PDB entry 6MAR | electron microscopy, 4.50 A resolution (low resolution: residue-level contacts below are approximate; hydrogen-bond / salt-bridge calls are withheld) | chains H and C of the 10 polymer chains in the assembly

[Chain H]
Name: Immunoglobulin G PGT151 Fab, Heavy chain
From: Homo sapiens
Notes: antibody fragment or engineered binder
Amino-acid sequence (240 residues; numbered 1 to 218 plus 22 insertion-coded residues; the number before each row is that of its first residue; a row labelled like 82A-82C holds insertion residues (82A, then the next letters in order)):
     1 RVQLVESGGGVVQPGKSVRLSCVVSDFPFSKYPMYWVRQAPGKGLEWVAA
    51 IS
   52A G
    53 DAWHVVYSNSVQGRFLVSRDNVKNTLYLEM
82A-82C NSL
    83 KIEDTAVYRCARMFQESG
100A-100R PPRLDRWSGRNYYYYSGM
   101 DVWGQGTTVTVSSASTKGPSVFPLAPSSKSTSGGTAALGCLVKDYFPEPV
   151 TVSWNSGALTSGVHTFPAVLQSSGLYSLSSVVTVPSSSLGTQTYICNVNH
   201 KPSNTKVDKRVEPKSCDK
Unresolved in the structure: 114-218
Disulfide bonds: Cys-22/Cys-92

[Chain C]
Name: Envelope glycoprotein gp160
From: Human immunodeficiency virus 1
UniProtKB: Q2N0S6 (Q2N0S6_9HIV1); the construct lacks a stretch of the UniProt sequence and is renumbered around it, so the offset changes along the chain: 31-143 = UniProt 30-142; 152-185 = UniProt 143-176; 188-309 = UniProt 187-308; 312-323 = UniProt 309-320; 2 more segments
Amino-acid sequence (494 residues; each row starts with the number of its first residue; note: 13 numbers in that range are skipped by the numbering (no residue carries them; nothing is unmodelled there); a row labelled like 185A-185J holds insertion residues (185A, then the next letters in order)):
    10 METDTLLLWVLLLWVPGSTGDAENLWVTVYYGVPVWKDAETTLFCASDAK
    60 AYETEKHNVWATHACVPTDPNPQEIHLENVTEEFNMWKNNMVEQMHTDII
   110 SLWDQSLKPCVKLTPLCVTLQCTNVTNNITDDMR
   152 GELKNCSFNMTTELRDKKQKVYSLFYRLDVVQIN
185A-185J ENQGNRSNNS
   188 NKEYRLINCNTSAITQACPKVSFEPIPIHYCAPAGFAILKCKDKKFNGTG
   238 PCPSVSTVQCTHGIKPVVSTQLLLNGSLAEEEVMIRSENITNNAKNILVQ
   288 FNTPVQINCTRPNNNTRKSIRI
   312 GPGQAFYATGDI
  323A I
   324 GDIRQAHCTVSKATWNETLGKVVKQLRKHFGNNTIIRFANSSGGDLEVTT
   374 HSFNCGGEFFYCNTSGLFNSTWIS
   399 NTSVQGSNSTGSNDSITLPCRIKQIINMWQRIGQAMYAPPIQGVIRCVSN
   449 ITGLILTRDGGSTNSTTETFRPGGGDMRDNWRSELYKYKVVKIEPLGVAP
   499 TRAKRRV
Unresolved in the structure: 10-31, 62-66, 185A-185J, 399-411
Differences from the reference sequence: expression tag (10-30)
Disulfide bonds: Cys-54/Cys-74, Cys-119/Cys-205, Cys-126/Cys-196, Cys-131/Cys-157, Cys-218/Cys-247, Cys-228/Cys-239, Cys-296/Cys-331, Cys-378/Cys-445, Cys-385/Cys-418
Covalent attachments: N-acetylglucosamine (NAG) linked to Asn-88, Asn-156, Asn-160, Asn-197, Asn-234, Asn-262, Asn-276, Asn-295, Asn-301, Asn-355, Asn-363, Asn-386, Asn-392, Asn-448
Reported in the primary citation:
  - post-translational modification sites: Asn-88, Asn-156, Asn-160, Asn-197, Asn-234, Asn-262, Asn-276, Asn-295, Asn-301, Asn-339, Asn-355, Asn-386, Asn-392, Asn-406, Asn-411

[How chain H and chain C interact]
Residue-residue contacts (7; chain H residue first):
  Trp-100G(H) / Gln-82(C)
  Trp-100G(H) / Ile-84(C)
  Trp-100G(H) / Val-245(C)
  Trp-100G(H) / Gln-246(C)
  Ser-100H(H) / Gln-82(C)
  Arg-100J(H) / Gln-82(C)
  Tyr-100L(H) / Gln-82(C)

[Summary]
The chain H/chain C interface involves 4 residues from each chain. Covalently linked N-acetylglucosamine: at
Asn-88(C), Asn-156(C), Asn-160(C), Asn-197(C), Asn-234(C) and Asn-262(C) and 8 more. The paper reports
modification sites Asn-88(C), Asn-156(C) and Asn-160(C) among others.
Chain H is Immunoglobulin G PGT151 Fab, Heavy chain (Homo sapiens) and chain C is Envelope glycoprotein gp160
(Human immunodeficiency virus 1); the structure, HIV-1 Envelope Glycoprotein Clone BG505 delCT N332T in
complex with broadly neutralizing antibody Fab PGT151, was determined by electron microscopy.
